PDB entry 3AMU | X-ray diffraction, 3.10 A resolution | chains A and B

# Chain A
Protein: Putative uncharacterized protein
Organism: Archaeoglobus fulgidus
UniProtKB: O28025 (O28025_ARCFU); residue numbers follow UniProt; this construct covers 1-420
Sequence (440 residues; numbered -19 to 420; the number before each row is that of its first residue; numbers below 1 keep their minus sign (Met-19 is residue -19)):
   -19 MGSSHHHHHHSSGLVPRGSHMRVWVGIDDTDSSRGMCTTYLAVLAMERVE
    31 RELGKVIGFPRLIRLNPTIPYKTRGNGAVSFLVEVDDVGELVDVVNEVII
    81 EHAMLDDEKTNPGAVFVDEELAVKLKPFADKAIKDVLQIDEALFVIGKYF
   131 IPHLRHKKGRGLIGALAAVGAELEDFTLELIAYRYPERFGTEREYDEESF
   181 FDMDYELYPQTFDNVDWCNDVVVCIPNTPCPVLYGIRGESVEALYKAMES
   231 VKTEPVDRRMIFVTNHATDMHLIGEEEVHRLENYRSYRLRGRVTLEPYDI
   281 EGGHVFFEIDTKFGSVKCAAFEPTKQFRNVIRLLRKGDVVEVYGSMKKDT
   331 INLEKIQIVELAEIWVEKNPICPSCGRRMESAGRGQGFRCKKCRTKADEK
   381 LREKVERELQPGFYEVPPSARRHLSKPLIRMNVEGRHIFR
Unresolved in the structure: -19 to -1, 51-55, 354-359, 369-376
Differences from the reference sequence: expression tag (-19 to 0)
Modified positions: Thr18 (phosphothreonine; TPO)
UniProt features mapped onto this chain:
  - DNA-binding region: Arg268 to Asp329 (OB)
Small-molecule neighbours:
  - agmatine (AG2): Glu159, Asp193, Asn194, Val203, Cys204, Gly215, Arg217, Pro398, Ser399, Arg401, His403
  - AMP-CPP (APC; diphosphomethylphosphonic acid adenosyl ester): Asp8, Asp9, Thr10, Asp11, Met16, Thr18, Leu45, Asn46, Ile49, Asn56, Gly57, Lys111, Ala112, Asp115, Val116, Leu117, Arg140, Gly141, Ile143, Gly144

# Chain B
Molecule: 78-nt RNA strand
Sequence (78 nucleotides; each row starts with the number of its first residue; note: 1 number in that range is skipped by the numbering (no residue carries it; nothing is unmodelled there); a row labelled like 21A-21C holds insertion residues (21A, then the next letters in order)):
     1 GGGCCCGUAGCUUAGCCAGG
21A-21C UCA
    22 GAGCGCCCGGCUCAUAACCGGGCGGUCGAGGGUUCGAAUCCCUCCGGGCC
    72 CACCA
Small-molecule neighbours: agmatine (AG2): U33, C34, A35

# Chain A / chain B interface
Contacting residue pairs (62):
  Ser12(A) with C34(B), base contact
  Arg44(A) with C34(B), sugar contact
  Pro206(A) with C34(B), phosphate contact
  Asn207(A) with U33(B), hydrogen bond to the phosphate; C34(B), hydrogen bond to the phosphate
  Thr208(A) with C34(B), hydrogen bond to the phosphate
  Asp279(A) with C25(B), hydrogen bond to the sugar
  Ile280(A) with C25(B), sugar contact; C39(B), phosphate contact
  Glu281(A) with G24(B), phosphate contact; C25(B), phosphate contact; C39(B), sugar contact
  Gly282(A) with C25(B), hydrogen bond to the phosphate; C40(B), phosphate contact
  Gly283(A) with C25(B), phosphate contact; G26(B), phosphate contact
  His284(A) with A38(B), sugar contact; C40(B), salt bridge to the phosphate
  Phe286(A) with A38(B), base contact
  Lys297(A) with A38(B), hydrogen bond to the base
  Phe301(A) with A37(B), base contact; A38(B), sugar contact
  Glu302(A) with C40(B), hydrogen bond to the base
  Pro303(A) with A37(B), base contact
  Thr304(A) with A37(B), base contact
  Lys305(A) with G31(B), hydrogen bond to the base; C40(B), base contact
  Arg308(A) with G26(B), salt bridge to the phosphate
  Asn309(A) with C27(B), hydrogen bond to the phosphate
  Arg312(A) with C25(B), phosphate contact; G26(B), salt bridge to the phosphate
  Lys327(A) with A37(B), phosphate contact; A38(B), base contact
  Lys328(A) with A38(B), base contact
  Thr330(A) with A38(B), base contact
  Asn332(A) with U36(B), hydrogen bond to the sugar
  Leu333(A) with U36(B), hydrogen bond to the base
  Glu334(A) with U36(B), base contact
  Glu347(A) with G69(B), phosphate contact
  Lys348(A) with G69(B), phosphate contact
  Asn349(A) with G69(B), hydrogen bond to the phosphate; C70(B), hydrogen bond to the phosphate
  Glu360(A) with C70(B), hydrogen bond to the base
  Ser361(A) with C70(B), hydrogen bond to the base; C71(B), hydrogen bond to the phosphate
  Ala362(A) with C71(B), base contact; C72(B), base contact
  Gly363(A) with C71(B), base contact; C72(B), phosphate contact
  Arg364(A) with C71(B), hydrogen bond to the phosphate; C72(B), salt bridge to the phosphate
  Gln366(A) with C72(B), hydrogen bond to the base; A73(B), base contact
  Lys380(A) with G69(B), phosphate contact; C70(B), salt bridge to the phosphate
  Val396(A) with U36(B), base contact
  Ser399(A) with U33(B), base contact
  Ala400(A) with U36(B), base contact; A37(B), hydrogen bond to the base
  Arg402(A) with U36(B), salt bridge to the phosphate
  His403(A) with C34(B), hydrogen bond to the sugar; A35(B), salt bridge to the phosphate
Other interface residues (no listed pair), chain A (47 interface residues in all): Pro47, Val201, Ile351, Phe368, Ser405
Other interface residues (no listed pair), chain B (22 interface residues in all): G30, C32, G67, C74

# Overview
Chain A and chain B form an interface of 47 and 22 residues respectively, with 20 hydrogen bonds and 7 salt
bridges. Among the polar pairs are Lys297(A)-A38(B), Glu302(A)-C40(B) and Lys305(A)-G31(B). Agmatine is bound
between chain A and chain B. Chain A binds AMP-CPP.
Chain A is Putative uncharacterized protein (Archaeoglobus fulgidus) and chain B is a 78-nt RNA strand; the
structure, Crystal structure of the TiaS-tRNA(Ile2)-AMPCPP-agmatine complex, was determined by X-ray
diffraction (same publication as 3AMT and 3AU7).
